6LKI - chains A and B; structure by X-ray diffraction, 1.78 A resolution.

== Chain A ==
Molecule: ABC transporter, solute-binding protein
Organism: Staphylococcus aureus
UniProt: X5DVD1 (X5DVD1_STAAU); residue numbers follow UniProt; this construct covers 29-322
Amino-acid sequence (296 residues; row label = number of the first residue in the row):
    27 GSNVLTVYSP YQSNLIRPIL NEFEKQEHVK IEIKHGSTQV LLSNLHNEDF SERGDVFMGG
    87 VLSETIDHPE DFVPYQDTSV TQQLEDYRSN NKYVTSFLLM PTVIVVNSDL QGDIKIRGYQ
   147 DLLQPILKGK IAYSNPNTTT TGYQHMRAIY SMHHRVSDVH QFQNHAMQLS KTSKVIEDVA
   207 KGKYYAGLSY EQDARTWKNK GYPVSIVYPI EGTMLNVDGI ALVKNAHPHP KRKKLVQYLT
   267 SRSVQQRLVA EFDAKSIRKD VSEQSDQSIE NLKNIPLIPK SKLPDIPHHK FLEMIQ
Unresolved in the structure: 27-28
Sequence notes: expression tag (27-28)
Residues lining bound ligands: malonic acid (MLA): Pro-36, Ser-63, Thr-64, Thr-164, Thr-165, Thr-166, Thr-167, Thr-198
What the authors report for this chain:
  - mutagenesis - R43A, E50A: abolished growth
  - specificity-determining residues: Tyr-216 (proposed by the authors, not directly observed)

== Chain B ==
Molecule: Sensor protein kinase HptS
Organism: Staphylococcus aureus (strain NCTC 8325 / PS 47)
Notes: EC 2.7.13.3
UniProt: Q2G1E0 (HPTS_STAA8); numbering as in UniProt (aligned over 45-215)
Amino-acid sequence (171 residues; each row starts with the number of its first residue):
    45 TIHQHVDESQ SSLHHTEKQI QTFITQHNNS FQELDLTNHH DVTATKRELL KLIHQQPATL
   105 YYELSGPNQF ITNNYEHLNT KNMYLFSTHQ LKFKNSTYML KIYMANTPRL SEIKKDNRQF
   165 ALIVDQYDNI LYANDDRFTI GEKYRPQQFG FMNESVKLNH ADHRLIIYKD I
Unresolved in the structure: 215
What the authors report for this chain:
  - mutagenesis - N112A, Q134A, M143A: unchanged binding to ABC transporter, solute-binding protein (chain A)
  - mutagenesis - N112A, Q134A, Q134A/M143A, M143A: decreased growth
  - mutagenesis - Y171A, K187A: abolished growth

== Interface between chain A and chain B ==
Residue-residue contacts - 25 pairs, chain A then chain B:
  Glu-217(A) / Asn-112(B)
  Arg-221(A) / Asn-112(B)  hydrogen bond
  Asn-225(A) / Phe-114(B)
  Asn-225(A) / His-121(B)
  Lys-226(A) / His-121(B)  hydrogen bond (backbone-side chain)
  Gly-227(A) / His-121(B)
  Ser-269(A) / Gln-134(B)  hydrogen bond (backbone-side chain)
  Gln-272(A) / Gln-134(B)
  Gln-272(A) / Thr-141(B)
  Arg-273(A) / Gln-134(B)
  Arg-273(A) / Met-143(B)
  Val-275(A) / Pro-111(B)  hydrophobic
  Ala-276(A) / Ser-109(B)
  Ala-276(A) / Gly-110(B)
  Ala-276(A) / Pro-111(B)
  Ala-276(A) / Thr-141(B)
  Glu-277(A) / Met-143(B)
  Glu-277(A) / Lys-145(B)  salt bridge
  Asp-279(A) / Gly-110(B)
  Asp-279(A) / Pro-111(B)
  Asp-279(A) / Asn-112(B)  hydrogen bond (side chain-backbone)
  Lys-281(A) / Asn-112(B)
  Glu-289(A) / Asn-139(B)
  Glu-296(A) / Pro-111(B)
  Glu-296(A) / Asn-112(B)  hydrogen bond
Other interface residues (no listed pair), chain A (17 interface residues in all): Asn-40, Tyr-234
Other interface residues (no listed pair), chain B (15 interface residues in all): Gln-113, Lys-125, Thr-132, Tyr-142
The authors on this interface:
  - specific contacts: Asp-279(A)/Asn-112(B)
  - interface residues, chain B: Pro-111(B), Asn-112(B), Gln-134(B), Thr-141(B), Met-143(B)

== Overview ==
Chain A and chain B form an interface of 17 and 15 residues respectively, with 5 hydrogen bonds and 1 salt
bridge. Among the polar pairs are Glu-277(A)/Lys-145(B), Arg-221(A)/Asn-112(B) and Lys-226(A)/His-121(B). The
paper describes a contact between Asp-279(A) and Asn-112(B). The paper reports that N112A, Q134A and
Q134A/M143A of chain B, among others, reduce growth; interface residues Pro-111(B), Asn-112(B) and Gln-134(B)
among others; 8 substitutions were tested in all.
Chain A is ABC transporter, solute-binding protein (Staphylococcus aureus) and chain B is Sensor protein
kinase HptS (Staphylococcus aureus (strain NCTC 8325 / PS 47)); the structure, Two-component system protein
mediate signal transduction, was determined by X-ray diffraction together with 6LKH, 6LKG, 6LKJ, 6LKK and 6LKL
from the same study.
